Entry 5VIY (electron microscopy, 6.20 A resolution (low resolution: residue-level contacts below are approximate; hydrogen-bond / salt-bridge calls are withheld)); this record covers chains C and O of the 16 polymer chains in the assembly.

Chain C:
Protein: Envelope glycoprotein gp160
Organism: Human immunodeficiency virus 1
Reference sequence: Q2N0S6 (Q2N0S6_9HIV1); residues 512-664 here correspond to UniProt positions 509-661 (UniProt number = residue number - 3)
Amino-acid sequence (153 residues; numbered 512 to 664; the number before each row is that of its first residue):
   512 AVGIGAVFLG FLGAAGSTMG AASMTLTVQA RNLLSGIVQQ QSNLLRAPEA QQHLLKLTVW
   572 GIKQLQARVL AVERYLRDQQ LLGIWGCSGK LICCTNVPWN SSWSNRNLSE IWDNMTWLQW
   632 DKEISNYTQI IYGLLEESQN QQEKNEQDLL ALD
Disordered / not traced: 512-518, 549-561
Construct notes: conflict Pro559 (Ile556 in Q2N0S6), Cys605 (Thr602 in Q2N0S6)
Cystine bridges: Cys598-Cys604
Covalently attached groups: N-acetylglucosamine (NAG) linked to Asn611; glycan linked to Asn637

Chain O:
Protein: 8ANC195 G52K5 Fab heavy chain
Organism: Homo sapiens
Reference sequence: S6B291 (S6B291_HUMAN); residues 114-214 here correspond to UniProt positions 137-237 (UniProt number = residue number + 23)
Amino-acid sequence (233 residues; row label = number of the first residue in the row; note: 1 number in that range is skipped by the numbering (no residue carries it; nothing is unmodelled there); a row labelled like 77A-77D holds insertion residues (77A, then the next letters in order)):
     1 QIHLVQSGTE VKKPGSSVTV SCKAYGVNTF GLYAV
   35A N
    36 WVRQAPGQSL EYIGQIW
    54 RWKSSASHHF RGRVLISAVD LTGS
77A-77D SPPI
    78 SSLEI
82A-82C KNL
    83 TSDDTAVYFC TTTSTYDR
100A-100L WSGLHHDGVMAF
   101 SSWGQGTLIS VSAASTKGPS VFPLAPSSKS TSGGTAALGC LVKDYFPEPV TVSWNSGALT
   161 SGVHTFPAVL QSSGLYSLSS VVTVPSSSLG TQTYICNVNH KPSNTKVDKR VEPK
Disordered / not traced: 129-134
Cystine bridges: Cys22-Cys92, Cys140-Cys196

How chain C and chain O interact:
Pairs across the interface (7; chain C residue first):
  Leu629(C) - Arg100(O)
  Leu629(C) - Asp100G(O)
  Gln630(C) - His100F(O)
  Gln630(C) - Asp100G(O)
  Lys633(C) - Arg100(O)
  Lys633(C) - Trp100A(O)
  Lys633(C) - Gly100C(O)
Other interface residues (no listed pair), chain C (4 interface residues in all): Trp628
Other interface residues (no listed pair), chain O (6 interface residues in all): Ser100B

In short:
The interface between chain C and chain O involves 4 residues on one side and 6 on the other. Covalently
linked N-acetylglucosamine: at Asn611(C).
Here chain C is Envelope glycoprotein gp160 (Human immunodeficiency virus 1) and chain O is 8ANC195 G52K5 Fab
heavy chain (Homo sapiens). Entry 5VIY (BG505 SOSIP.664 in complex with broadly neutralizing antibodies BG1
and 8ANC195) was determined by electron microscopy (same publication as 5VVF and 5VJ6).
